4YNN - chains G and O of the 12 polymer chains in the assembly; structure by X-ray diffraction, 3.20 A resolution.

== Chain G ==
Name: Protease DO
Organism: Legionella pneumophila subsp. pneumophila
Notes: EC 3.4.21.-
Reference sequence: Q5ZVV9 (Q5ZVV9_LEGPH); residues 1-436 here correspond to UniProt positions 31-466 (UniProt number = residue number + 30)
Sequence (448 residues; each row starts with the number of its first residue; numbers below 1 keep their minus sign (Met-11 is residue -11)):
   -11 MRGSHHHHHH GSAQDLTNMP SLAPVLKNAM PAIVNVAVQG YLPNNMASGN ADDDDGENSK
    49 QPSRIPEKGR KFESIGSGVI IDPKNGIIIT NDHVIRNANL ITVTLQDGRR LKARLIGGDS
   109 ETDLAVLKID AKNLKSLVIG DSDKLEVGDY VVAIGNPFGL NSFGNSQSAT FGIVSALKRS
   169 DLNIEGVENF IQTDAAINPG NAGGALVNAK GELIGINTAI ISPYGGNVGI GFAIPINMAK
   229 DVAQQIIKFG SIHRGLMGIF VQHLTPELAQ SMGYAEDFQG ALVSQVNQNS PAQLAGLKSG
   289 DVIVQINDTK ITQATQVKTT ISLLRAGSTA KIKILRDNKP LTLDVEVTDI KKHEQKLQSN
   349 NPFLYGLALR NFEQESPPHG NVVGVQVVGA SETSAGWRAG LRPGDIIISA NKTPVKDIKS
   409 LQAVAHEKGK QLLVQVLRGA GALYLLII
Not modelled in the structure: -11 to 6, 30-59
Sequence notes: initiating methionine (-11); expression tag (-10 to 0); engineered mutation Ala190 (Ser220 in Q5ZVV9)

== Chain O ==
Name: Hepta-peptide
Organism: Escherichia coli
Sequence (7 residues; row label = number of the first residue in the row; X marks 7 residues of unknown identity (built as UNK)):
     2 XXXXXXX

== How chain G and chain O interact ==
Chain G side of the interface, 15 residues: Glu61, Ser62, Ile63, His81, Ile172, Ile185, Asn186, Pro187, Gly188, Asn189, Ala190, Thr206, Ala207, Ile208, Ile209

== Summary ==
Chain G and chain O make no direct contact in this assembly.
Chain G is Protease DO (Legionella pneumophila subsp. pneumophila) and chain O is Hepta-peptide (Escherichia
coli); the structure, Structure of Legionella pneumophila DegQ (S190A variant), was determined by X-ray
diffraction (same publication as 4YO1).
